Entry 5LMP (electron microscopy, 5.35 A resolution (low resolution: residue-level contacts below are approximate; hydrogen-bond / salt-bridge calls are withheld)); this record covers chains A and L of the 24 polymer chains in the assembly.

[Chain A]
Molecule: 16S rRNA
From: Thermus thermophilus HB8
Sequence (1522 nucleotides; numbered 0 to 1544 plus 21 insertion-coded residues; 44 numbers in that range are skipped by the numbering (no residue carries them; nothing is unmodelled there); the number before each row is that of its first residue; a row labelled like 189A-189L holds insertion residues (189A, then the next letters in order); numbering starts at 0):
     0 UUUGUUGGAGAGUUUGAUCCUGGCUCAGGGUGAACGCUGGCGGCGUGCCU
    50 AAGACAUGCAAGUCGUGCGGGCCG
    76 CGGGGUUUU
    88 ACUCCG
    96 UGGUCAGCGGCGGACGGGUGAGUAACGCGUGGGU
  129A G
   130 ACCUACCCGGAAGAGGGGGACAACCCGGGGAAACUCGGGCUAAUCCCCCA
   180 UGUGGACCCG
189A-189L CCCCUUGGGGUG
   190 UGUCCAAAGGGCUUU
   216 GCCCGCUUCCGGAUGGGCCCGCGUCCCAUCAGCUAGUUGGUGGGGUAAUG
   266 GCCCACCAAGGCGACGACGGGUAGCCGGUCUGAGAGGAUGGCCGGCCACA
   316 GGGGCACUGAGACACGGGCCCCACUCCUACGGGAGGCAGCAGUUAGGAAU
   366 CUUCCGCAAUGGGCGCAAGCCUGACGGAGCGACGCCGCUUGGAGGAAGAA
   416 GCCCUUCGGGGUGUAAACUCCUGA
   441 ACCCGGGACGAAACCCCC
   460 GA
   470 CGAGGGGA
   479 CUGACGGUACCGGGGUAA
   498 UAGCGCCGGCCAACUCCGUGCCAGCAGCCGCGGUAAUACGGAGGGCGCGA
   548 GCGUUACCCGGAUUCACUGGGCGUAAAGGGCGUGUAGGCGGCCUGGGGCG
   598 UCCCAUGUGAAAGACCACGGCUCAACCGUGGGGGAGCGUGGGAUACGCUC
   648 AGGCUAGACGGUGGGAGAGGGUGGUGGAAUUCCCGGAGUAGCGGUGAAAU
   698 GCGCAGAUACCGGGAGGAACGCCGAUGGCGAAGGCAGCCACCUGGUCCAC
   748 CCGUGACGCUGAGGCGCGAAAGCGUGGGGAGCAAACCGGAUUAGAUACCC
   798 GGGUAGUCCACGCCCUAAACGAUGCGCGCUAGGUCUCUGGGUCU
   848 CCUGGGGGCCGAAGCUAACGCGUUAAGCGCGCCGCCUGGGGAGUACGGCC
   898 GCAAGGCUGAAACUCAAAGGAAUUGACGGGGGCCCGCACAAGCGGUGGAG
   948 CAUGUGGUUUAAUUCGAAGCAACGCGAAGAACCUUACCAGGCCUUGACAU
   998 GCUA
 1001A G
  1002 GGAACCCGGGUGAAAGCCUGGGGUGCCCC
1030A-1030D GCGA
  1031 GGGGAGCCCUAGCACAGGUGCUGCAUGGCCGUCGUCAGCUCGUGCCGUGA
  1081 GGUGUUGGGUUAAGUCCCGCAACGAGCGCAACCCCCGCCGUUAGUUGCCA
  1131 GCGGUUCGGCCGGGCACUCUAACGGGACUGCCCGCG
  1168 AAAGCGGGAGGAAGGAGGGGACGACGUCUGGUCAGCAUGGCCCUUACGGC
  1218 CUGGGCGACACACGUGCUACAAUGCCCACUACAAAGCGAUGCCACCCGGC
  1268 AACGGGGAGCUAAUCGCAAAAAGGUGGGCCCAGUUCGGAUUGGGGUCUGC
  1318 AACCCGACCCCAUGAAGCCGGAAUCGCUAGUAAUCGCGGAUCAGCC
 1363A A
  1364 UGCCGCGGUGAAUACGUUCCCGGGCCUUGUACACACCGCCCGUCACGCCA
  1414 UGGGAGCGGGCUCUACCCGAAGUCGCCGG
1442A-1442B GA
  1443 GCCUA
  1452 C
  1456 GGGCAGGCGCCGAGGGUAGGGCCCGUGACUGGGGCGAAGUCGUAACAAGG
  1506 UAGCUGUACCGGAAGGUGCGGCUGGAUCACCUCCUUUCU
Not modelled in the structure: 0-4, 1533, 1543-1544
Metal / ion sites: Mg2+ site 1 near U13 (its only coordinating residue here); Mg2+ site 2 near G21 (its only coordinating residue here); Mg2+ site 3: C48, G115; Mg2+ site 4 near A53 (its only coordinating residue here); Mg2+ site 5 near A59 (its only coordinating residue here); Mg2+ site 6 near G64 (its only coordinating residue here); Mg2+ site 7 near G107 (its only coordinating residue here); Mg2+ site 8: A109, G331; Mg2+ site 9: G117, G289; Mg2+ site 10: C121, G124, U125; Mg2+ site 11 near A195 (its only coordinating residue here); Mg2+ site 12 near G251 (its only coordinating residue here); 42 more Mg2+ sites not listed

[Chain L]
Protein: 30S ribosomal protein S12
From: Thermus thermophilus (strain HB8 / ATCC 27634 / DSM 579)
UniProtKB: Q5SHN3 (RS12_THET8); residues 4-135 here correspond to UniProt positions 1-132 (UniProt number = residue number - 3)
Amino-acid sequence (132 residues; numbered 4 to 135; the number before each row is that of its first residue):
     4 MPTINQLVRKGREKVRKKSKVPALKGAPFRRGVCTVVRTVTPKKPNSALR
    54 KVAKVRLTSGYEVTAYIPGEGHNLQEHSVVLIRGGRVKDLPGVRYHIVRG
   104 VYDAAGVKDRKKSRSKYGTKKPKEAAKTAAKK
Not modelled in the structure: 4, 129-135
Swiss-Prot annotation at these positions:
  - modified residue: Asp-92 (3-methylthioaspartic acid)

[Chain A / chain L interface]
Residue-residue contacts - 123 pairs, chain A then chain L:
  C23(A) with Lys-23(L)
  U24(A) with Lys-23(L)
  A32(A) with Pro-31(L)
  A33(A) with Phe-32(L)
  C34(A) with Phe-32(L); Val-101(L); Val-104(L)
  G35(A) with Val-104(L); Ser-118(L); Gly-121(L)
  C36(A) with Arg-117(L); Gly-121(L); Thr-122(L); Lys-123(L); Lys-124(L)
  U37(A) with Lys-123(L); Lys-124(L)
  U49(A) with Lys-28(L)
  C242(A) with Glu-16(L)
  G302(A) with Lys-17(L)
  A303(A) with Lys-17(L)
  G362(A) with Arg-34(L); Thr-61(L)
  A363(A) with Ala-30(L); Pro-31(L); Phe-32(L); Arg-33(L); Arg-34(L); Thr-61(L); Leu-84(L); Tyr-105(L)
  G500(A) with Lys-124(L)
  C501(A) with Arg-117(L); Ser-118(L); Lys-124(L)
  G502(A) with Lys-115(L); Ser-116(L); Arg-117(L); Ser-118(L); Lys-119(L)
  C503(A) with Ser-116(L); Lys-119(L)
  C504(A) with Lys-115(L)
  C518(A) with Ser-50(L)
  C519(A) with Ser-50(L); Leu-52(L)
  A520(A) with Ala-51(L); Leu-52(L); Glu-73(L)
  G521(A) with Arg-53(L); Gly-72(L); Glu-73(L)
  C522(A) with Arg-53(L); Tyr-69(L); Pro-71(L); Gly-72(L); Tyr-120(L)
  A523(A) with Arg-53(L); Asp-92(L)
  C525(A) with Lys-91(L)
  C526(A) with Lys-91(L)
  G527(A) with Asn-49(L); Asp-92(L)
  C528(A) with Asn-49(L)
  G529(A) with Asn-49(L); Ser-50(L)
  G537(A) with Glu-73(L); Arg-113(L)
  G538(A) with Asp-112(L); Arg-113(L); Lys-114(L); Lys-115(L)
  A539(A) with Lys-114(L); Lys-115(L)
  G541(A) with Lys-115(L)
  G550(A) with Lys-119(L)
  U551(A) with Phe-32(L); Arg-86(L)
  U552(A) with Pro-31(L); Arg-86(L); Gly-87(L)
  A553(A) with Val-24(L); Gly-29(L); Ala-30(L); Pro-31(L)
  C562(A) with Arg-15(L); Glu-16(L); Val-18(L)
  A563(A) with Arg-15(L)
  C564(A) with Leu-10(L); Arg-15(L)
  G567(A) with Pro-5(L); Arg-15(L)
  G568(A) with Pro-5(L)
  G585(A) with Asn-8(L)
  C879(A) with Thr-6(L)
  C880(A) with Thr-6(L); Asn-8(L); Gln-9(L); Arg-12(L)
  G881(A) with Gln-9(L); Arg-12(L)
  C882(A) with Pro-5(L); Gln-9(L); Lys-13(L)
  C883(A) with Pro-5(L)
  U884(A) with Arg-15(L)
  A908(A) with Lys-21(L)
  A909(A) with Lys-21(L)
  U911(A) with Gly-95(L); Arg-97(L)
  C912(A) with Lys-46(L)
  A913(A) with Lys-91(L)
  C1411(A) with Pro-94(L)
  C1412(A) with Arg-41(L); Thr-67(L); Pro-94(L); Gly-95(L)
  C1490(A) with Lys-46(L)
  A1492(A) with Lys-46(L); Lys-47(L); Asn-49(L); Ser-50(L)
Also at the interface, not in a pair above, chain A (66 interface residues in all): A364, G540, C554, C556, C910, A1413, G1491
Also at the interface, not in a pair above, chain L (72 interface residues in all): Ile-7, Arg-19, Lys-20, Ser-22, Pro-25, Pro-48, Lys-54, Lys-57, Glu-65, Gly-74, Gly-88, Arg-89, Val-90

[In short]
The interface between chain A and chain L involves 66 residues on one side and 72 on the other. The Mg2+ site
3 is built by C48(A) and G115(A). The Mg2+ site 8 is built by A109(A) and G331(A).
Here chain A is 16S rRNA (Thermus thermophilus HB8) and chain L is 30S ribosomal protein S12 (Thermus
thermophilus (strain HB8 / ATCC 27634 / DSM 579)). Entry 5LMP (Structure of bacterial 30S-IF1-IF3-mRNA
translation pre-initiation complex (state-1C)) was determined by electron microscopy (same publication as
5LMN, 5LMO, 5LMQ, 5LMR, 5LMS, 5LMT, 5LMU and 5LMV).
